Entry 3LVH (X-ray diffraction, 9.00 A resolution (very low resolution: no residue pairs are listed; an interface is given only as per-side residue counts)); this record covers chains A and B of the 6 polymer chains in the assembly.

[Chain A (and B)]
Protein: Clathrin heavy chain 1
From: Bos taurus
Notes: fragment: Hub; chain B of this document is another copy of the same molecule, construct and numbering; everything in this record applies to it too
UniProt: P49951 (CLH1_BOVIN); residue numbers follow UniProt; this construct covers 1074-1675
Chain sequence (624 residues; row label = number of the first residue in the row):
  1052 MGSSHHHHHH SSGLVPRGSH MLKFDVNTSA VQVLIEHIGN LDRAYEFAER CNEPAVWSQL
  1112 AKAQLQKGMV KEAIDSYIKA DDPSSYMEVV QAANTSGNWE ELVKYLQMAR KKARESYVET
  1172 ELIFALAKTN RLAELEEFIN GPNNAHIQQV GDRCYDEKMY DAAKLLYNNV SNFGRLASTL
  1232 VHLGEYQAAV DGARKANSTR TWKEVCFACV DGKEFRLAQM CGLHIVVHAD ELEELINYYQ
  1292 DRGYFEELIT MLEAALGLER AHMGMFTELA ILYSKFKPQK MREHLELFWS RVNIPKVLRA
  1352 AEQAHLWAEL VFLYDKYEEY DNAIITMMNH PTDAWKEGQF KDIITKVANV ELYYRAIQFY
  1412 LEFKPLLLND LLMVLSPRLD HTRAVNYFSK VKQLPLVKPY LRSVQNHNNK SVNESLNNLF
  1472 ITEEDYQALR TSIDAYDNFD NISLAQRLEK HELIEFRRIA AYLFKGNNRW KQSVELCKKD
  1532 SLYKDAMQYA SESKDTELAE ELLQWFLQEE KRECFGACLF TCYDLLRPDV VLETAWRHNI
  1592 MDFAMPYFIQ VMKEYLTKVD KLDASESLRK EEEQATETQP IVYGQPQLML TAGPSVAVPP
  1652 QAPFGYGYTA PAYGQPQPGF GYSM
Not modelled in the structure: 1052-1076, 1631-1675
Sequence notes: expression tag (1052-1073)
UniProt features mapped onto this chain:
  - modified residue: Ser1167 (Phosphoserine), Tyr1206 (Phosphotyrosine), Ser1229 (Phosphoserine), Lys1441 (N6-acetyllysine), Tyr1477 (Phosphotyrosine), Tyr1487 (Phosphotyrosine), Ser1494 (Phosphoserine), Lys1501 (N6-acetyllysine)
Reported in the primary citation:
  - mutagenesis - K1163E/R1165D: unchanged binding to CLC

[Interface between chain A and chain B]
At this resolution (9 A) residue pairs are not listed: 15 residues of chain A and 13 of chain B lie at the interface.

[Overview]
Chain A and chain B form an interface of 15 and 13 residues respectively. From the paper: K1163E/R1165D of
chain A leave binding to CLC unchanged.
Chain A and chain B are both Clathrin heavy chain 1 (Bos taurus); the structure, Crystal structure of a
clathrin heavy chain and clathrin light chain complex, was determined by X-ray diffraction, deposited together
with 3LVG.
